Entry 8TO1 (electron microscopy, 2.80 A resolution); this record covers chains I and K of the 9 polymer chains in the assembly.

Chain I:
Name: DNA-directed RNA polymerase subunit beta
Organism: Escherichia coli (strain K12)
Notes: EC 2.7.7.6
UniProt: P0A8V2 (RPOB_ECOLI); residue numbers follow UniProt; this construct covers 1-1342
Amino-acid sequence (1342 residues; row label = number of the first residue in the row):
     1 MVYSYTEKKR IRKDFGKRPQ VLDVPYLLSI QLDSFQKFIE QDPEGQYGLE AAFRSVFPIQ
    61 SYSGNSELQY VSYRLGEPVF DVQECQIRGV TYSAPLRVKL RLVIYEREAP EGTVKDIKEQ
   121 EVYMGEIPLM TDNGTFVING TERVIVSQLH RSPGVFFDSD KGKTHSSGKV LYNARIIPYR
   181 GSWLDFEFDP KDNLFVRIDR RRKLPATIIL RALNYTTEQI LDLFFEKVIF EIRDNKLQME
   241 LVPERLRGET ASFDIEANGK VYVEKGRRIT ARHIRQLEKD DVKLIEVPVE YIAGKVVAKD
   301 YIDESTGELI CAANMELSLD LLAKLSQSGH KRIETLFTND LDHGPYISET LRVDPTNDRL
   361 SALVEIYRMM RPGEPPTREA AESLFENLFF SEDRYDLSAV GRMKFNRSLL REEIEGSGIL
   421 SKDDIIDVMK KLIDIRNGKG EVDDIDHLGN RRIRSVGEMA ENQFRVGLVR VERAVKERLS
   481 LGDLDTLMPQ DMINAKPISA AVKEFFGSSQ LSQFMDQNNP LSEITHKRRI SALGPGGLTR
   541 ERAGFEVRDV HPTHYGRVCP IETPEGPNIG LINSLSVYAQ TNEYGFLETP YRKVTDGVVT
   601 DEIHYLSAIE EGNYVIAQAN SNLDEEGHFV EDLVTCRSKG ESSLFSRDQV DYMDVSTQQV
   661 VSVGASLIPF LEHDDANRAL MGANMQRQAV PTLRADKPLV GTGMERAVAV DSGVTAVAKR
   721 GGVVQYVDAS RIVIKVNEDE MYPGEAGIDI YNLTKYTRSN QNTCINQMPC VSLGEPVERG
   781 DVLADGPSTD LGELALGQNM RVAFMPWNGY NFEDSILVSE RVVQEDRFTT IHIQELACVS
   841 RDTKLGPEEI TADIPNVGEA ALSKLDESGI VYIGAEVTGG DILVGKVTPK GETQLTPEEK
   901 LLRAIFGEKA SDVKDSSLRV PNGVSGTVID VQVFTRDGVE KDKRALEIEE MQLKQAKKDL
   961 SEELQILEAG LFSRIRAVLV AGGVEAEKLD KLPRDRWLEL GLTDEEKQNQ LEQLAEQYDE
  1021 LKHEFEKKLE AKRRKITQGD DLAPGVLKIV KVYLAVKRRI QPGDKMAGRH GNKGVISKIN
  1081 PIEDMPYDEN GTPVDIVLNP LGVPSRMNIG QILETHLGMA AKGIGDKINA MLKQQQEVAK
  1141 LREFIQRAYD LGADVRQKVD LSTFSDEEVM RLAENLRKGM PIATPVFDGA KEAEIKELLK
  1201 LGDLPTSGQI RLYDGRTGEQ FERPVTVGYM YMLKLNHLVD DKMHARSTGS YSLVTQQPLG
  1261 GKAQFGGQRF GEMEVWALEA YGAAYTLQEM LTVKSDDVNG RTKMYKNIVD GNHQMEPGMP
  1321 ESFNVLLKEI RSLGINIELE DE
Unresolved in the structure: 1, 233-235, 249
Small-molecule neighbours:
  - 4QM ((3R,5S,7R,8R,9S,10S,12S,13R,14S,17R)-10,13-dimethyl-17-[(2R)-pentan-2-yl]-2,3,4,5,6,7,8,9,11,12,14,15,16,17-tetradecahydro-1H-cyclopenta[a]phenanthrene-3,7,12-triol), molecule 1: Gln46, Tyr47, Tyr179, Asp396, Ser398, Ala399, Val400, Glu458, Glu461, Asn462, Glu583, Tyr584
  - 4QM, molecule 2: Gln725, Tyr726, Arg731, Glu962, Gln965, Ile966, Ala969

Chain K:
Name: DNA-directed RNA polymerase subunit omega
Organism: Escherichia coli (strain K12)
Notes: EC 2.7.7.6
UniProt: P0A800 (RPOZ_ECOLI); residue numbers follow UniProt; this construct covers 1-91
Amino-acid sequence (91 residues; row label = number of the first residue in the row):
     1 MARVTVQDAV EKIGNRFDLV LVAARRARQM QVGGKDPLVP EENDKTTVIA LREIEEGLIN
    61 NQILDVRERQ EQQEQEAAEL QAVTAIAEGR R
Unresolved in the structure: 1, 75-91

Interface between chain I and chain K:
Pairs across the interface (7; chain I residue first):
  Gly1282(I) with Phe17(K)
  Tyr1285(I) with Leu21(K), hydrophobic
  Gly1311(I) with Gln31(K)
  Asn1312(I) with Val32(K)
  His1313(I) with Arg28(K), hydrogen bond (backbone-side chain); Gln31(K)
  Gln1314(I) with Arg28(K)

Overview:
6 residues of chain I face 5 of chain K across their interface, with 1 hydrogen bond. Its one hydrogen-bonded
contact is His1313(I)-Arg28(K). Bound to chain I: compound 4QM.
Chain I is DNA-directed RNA polymerase subunit beta and chain K is DNA-directed RNA polymerase subunit omega,
both from Escherichia coli (strain K12); the structure, Escherichia coli RNA polymerase unwinding intermediate
(I1a) at the lambda PR promoter, was determined by electron microscopy together with 8TO6, 8TO8, 8TOE and 8TOM
from the same study.
